Entry 3TM1 (X-ray diffraction, 1.80 A resolution); this record covers chains A and B.

== Chain A (and B) ==
Protein: cysteine transferase
Source organism: Streptomyces cattleya
Notes: chain B of this document is another copy of the same molecule, construct and numbering; everything in this record applies to it too
UniProt: Q83XN4 (Q83XN4_STRCT); residues 1-399 here = UniProt positions 1-399
Amino-acid sequence (419 residues; row label = number of the first residue in the row; numbers below 1 keep their minus sign (Met-19 is residue -19)):
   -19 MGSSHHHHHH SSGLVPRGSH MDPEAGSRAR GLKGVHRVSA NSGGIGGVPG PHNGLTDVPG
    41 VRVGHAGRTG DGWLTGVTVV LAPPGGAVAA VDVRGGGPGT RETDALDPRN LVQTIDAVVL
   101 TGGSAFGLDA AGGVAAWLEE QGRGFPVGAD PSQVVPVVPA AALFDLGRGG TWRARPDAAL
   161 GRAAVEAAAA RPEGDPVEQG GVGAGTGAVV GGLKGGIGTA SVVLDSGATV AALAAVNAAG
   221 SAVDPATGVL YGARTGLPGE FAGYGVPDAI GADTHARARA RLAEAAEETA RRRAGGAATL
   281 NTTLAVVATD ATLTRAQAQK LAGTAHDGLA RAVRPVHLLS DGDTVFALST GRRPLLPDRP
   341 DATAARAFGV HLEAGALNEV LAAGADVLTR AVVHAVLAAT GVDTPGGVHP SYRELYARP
Not modelled in the structure: -19 to 23, 275-281, 398-399
Sequence notes: expression tag (-19 to 0)
From the paper describing this entry:
  - catalytic residues: Phe144, Asn217, Thr282, Asp321, Gly322, Asp323
  - contacts within the chain: Gly76-Leu318 (backbone contact), Gly77-Asp321 (backbone contact), Asn217-Thr282 (backbone contact), Thr282-Asp321 (hydrogen bond), Thr282-Gly322 (hydrogen bond)
  - conformationally variable residues (loop rearrangement, order/disorder transition): Arg74 to Thr80, Ala274 to Asn281, Leu318 to Gly322, Asp338 to Phe348
  - self-association interface (contacts with another copy of this molecule): Phe348

== How chain A and chain B interact ==
Contacting residue pairs - 44 pairs, chain A then chain B:
  Arg74(A) - Arg74(B)
  Arg74(A) - Lys300(B)  hydrogen bond (backbone-side chain)
  Gly75(A) - Lys300(B)
  Gly76(A) - Lys300(B)
  Phe144(A) - Phe348(B)  hydrophobic
  Tyr231(A) - Arg234(B)  hydrogen bond (backbone-side chain)
  Arg234(A) - Tyr231(B)  hydrogen bond (side chain-backbone)
  Arg234(A) - Arg234(B)
  Arg234(A) - Arg311(B)
  Thr235(A) - Arg314(B)
  Lys300(A) - Arg74(B)  hydrogen bond (side chain-backbone)
  Lys300(A) - Gly76(B)
  Lys300(A) - His317(B)  hydrogen bond (side chain-backbone)
  Thr304(A) - His317(B)
  Asp307(A) - Ala310(B)
  Asp307(A) - Val316(B)
  Asp307(A) - His317(B)  salt bridge
  Ala310(A) - Asp307(B)
  Ala310(A) - Arg311(B)  hydrogen bond (backbone-side chain)
  Arg311(A) - Ala310(B)  hydrogen bond (side chain-backbone)
  Arg311(A) - Val313(B)  hydrogen bond (side chain-backbone)
  Arg311(A) - Arg314(B)
  Arg311(A) - Val316(B)
  Val313(A) - Arg311(B)  hydrogen bond (backbone-side chain)
  Arg314(A) - Arg311(B)
  Arg314(A) - Asp366(B)  salt bridge
  Pro315(A) - Ala362(B)  hydrophobic
  Val316(A) - Asp307(B)
  Val316(A) - Arg311(B)
  His317(A) - Lys300(B)  hydrogen bond (backbone-side chain)
  His317(A) - Asp307(B)  salt bridge
  Leu318(A) - Asn358(B)
  Leu319(A) - Ala354(B)  hydrophobic
  Leu319(A) - Leu357(B)  hydrophobic
  Leu319(A) - Asn358(B)  hydrogen bond (backbone-side chain)
  Ser320(A) - Asn358(B)
  Leu357(A) - Leu319(B)  hydrophobic
  Asn358(A) - Leu318(B)
  Asn358(A) - Leu319(B)  hydrogen bond (side chain-backbone)
  Asn358(A) - Ser320(B)
  Leu361(A) - Leu318(B)  hydrophobic
  Leu361(A) - Leu319(B)  hydrophobic
  Ala362(A) - Pro315(B)  hydrophobic
  Asp366(A) - Arg314(B)  salt bridge
Interface residues without a listed pair, chain A (28 interface residues in all): Asp224, Phe348, Ala354
Interface residues without a listed pair, chain B (28 interface residues in all): Gly75, Phe144, Asp224, Thr235, Thr304, Leu361

== Summary ==
The chain A/chain B interface involves 28 residues from each chain, with 12 hydrogen bonds and 4 salt bridges.
Polar contacts include Asp307(A)-His317(B), Arg314(A)-Asp366(B) and Arg74(A)-Lys300(B). The paper reports
catalytic residues Phe144(A), Asn217(A) and Thr282(A) among others; conformational variability at Arg74(A),
Ala274(A) and Leu318(A) among others.
Chain A and chain B are both cysteine transferase (Streptomyces cattleya); the structure, Crystal structure of
mature ThnT, a pantetheine hydrolase, was determined by X-ray diffraction.
